5BX3 - chain A; structure by X-ray diffraction, 1.96 A resolution.

[Chain A]
Protein: beta-glucosidase
Organism: Thermoanaerobacterium xylanolyticum LX-11
Notes: EC 3.2.1.21
Reference sequence: F6BL85 (F6BL85_THEXL); numbering as in UniProt (aligned over 19-806)
Chain sequence (799 residues; numbered -2 to 814; 18 numbers in that range are skipped by the numbering (no residue carries them; nothing is unmodelled there); the number before each row is that of its first residue; numbers below 1 keep their minus sign (Ala-2 is residue -2)):
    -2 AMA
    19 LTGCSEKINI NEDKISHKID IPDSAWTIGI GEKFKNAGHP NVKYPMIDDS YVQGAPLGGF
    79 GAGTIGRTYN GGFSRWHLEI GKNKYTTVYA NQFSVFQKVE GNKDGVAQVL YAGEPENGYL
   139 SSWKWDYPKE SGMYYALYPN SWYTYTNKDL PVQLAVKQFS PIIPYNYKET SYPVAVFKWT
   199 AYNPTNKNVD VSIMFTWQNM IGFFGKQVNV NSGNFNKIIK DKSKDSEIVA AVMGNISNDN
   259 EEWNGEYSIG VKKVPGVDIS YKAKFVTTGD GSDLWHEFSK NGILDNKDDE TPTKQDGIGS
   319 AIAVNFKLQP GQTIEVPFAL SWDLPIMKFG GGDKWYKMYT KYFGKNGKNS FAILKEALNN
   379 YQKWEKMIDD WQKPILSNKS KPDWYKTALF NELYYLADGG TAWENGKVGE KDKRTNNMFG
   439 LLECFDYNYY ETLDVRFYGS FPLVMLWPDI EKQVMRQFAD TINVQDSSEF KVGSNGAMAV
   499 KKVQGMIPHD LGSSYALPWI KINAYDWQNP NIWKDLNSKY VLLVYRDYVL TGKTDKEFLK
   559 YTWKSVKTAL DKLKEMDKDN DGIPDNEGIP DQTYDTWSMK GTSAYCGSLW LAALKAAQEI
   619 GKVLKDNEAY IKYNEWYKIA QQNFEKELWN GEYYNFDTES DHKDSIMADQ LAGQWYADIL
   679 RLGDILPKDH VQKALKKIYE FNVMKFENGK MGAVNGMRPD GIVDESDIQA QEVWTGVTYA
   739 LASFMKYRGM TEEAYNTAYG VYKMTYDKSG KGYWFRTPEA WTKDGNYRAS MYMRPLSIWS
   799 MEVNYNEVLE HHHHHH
Not modelled in the structure: -2 to 0, 19-30, 429-430, 802-814
Construct notes: expression tag (-2 to 0, 807-814)
Bound ions: Ca2+: Asp575, Asp577, Asp579, Ile581, Asp583
Ligand contacts: 1-deoxynojirimycin (NOJ): Glu441, Tyr445, Tyr447, Thr450, Asp452, Val453, His507, Tyr523, Trp531, Thr591, Asp593, Gln727, Trp732, Glu777, Arg786, Tyr790, Arg792
From the paper describing this entry:
  - catalytic residues: Glu441, Asp593
  - mutagenesis - E441A, D508H (5800-fold), D508N (>240-fold), R544W, D593A, R786H (20-fold): decreased catalytic activity
  - mutagenesis - D508H: decreased stability
  - mutagenesis - R544W: unchanged stability

[In short]
Ligands of chain A: 1-deoxynojirimycin. Asp575, Asp577, Asp579, Ile581 and Asp583 form the Ca2+ site. The
paper reports catalytic residues Glu441 and Asp593; E441A, D508H and D508N, among others, reduce catalytic
activity; 6 substitutions were tested in all.
Chain A is beta-glucosidase (Thermoanaerobacterium xylanolyticum LX-11); the structure, Crystal structure of
Thermoanaerobacterium xylanolyticum GH116 beta-glucosidase with deoxynojirimycin, was determined by X-ray
diffraction, deposited together with 5BVU, 5BX2, 5BX4, 5BX5 and 5FJS.
